Entry 6P0C (X-ray diffraction, 1.55 A resolution); this record covers chains A and B of the 4 polymer chains in the assembly.

[Chain A]
Molecule: DNA ligase 1
Source organism: Homo sapiens
Notes: EC 6.5.1.1
UniProt: P18858 (DNLI1_HUMAN); residues 262-904 here = UniProt positions 262-904
Chain sequence (645 residues; each row starts with the number of its first residue):
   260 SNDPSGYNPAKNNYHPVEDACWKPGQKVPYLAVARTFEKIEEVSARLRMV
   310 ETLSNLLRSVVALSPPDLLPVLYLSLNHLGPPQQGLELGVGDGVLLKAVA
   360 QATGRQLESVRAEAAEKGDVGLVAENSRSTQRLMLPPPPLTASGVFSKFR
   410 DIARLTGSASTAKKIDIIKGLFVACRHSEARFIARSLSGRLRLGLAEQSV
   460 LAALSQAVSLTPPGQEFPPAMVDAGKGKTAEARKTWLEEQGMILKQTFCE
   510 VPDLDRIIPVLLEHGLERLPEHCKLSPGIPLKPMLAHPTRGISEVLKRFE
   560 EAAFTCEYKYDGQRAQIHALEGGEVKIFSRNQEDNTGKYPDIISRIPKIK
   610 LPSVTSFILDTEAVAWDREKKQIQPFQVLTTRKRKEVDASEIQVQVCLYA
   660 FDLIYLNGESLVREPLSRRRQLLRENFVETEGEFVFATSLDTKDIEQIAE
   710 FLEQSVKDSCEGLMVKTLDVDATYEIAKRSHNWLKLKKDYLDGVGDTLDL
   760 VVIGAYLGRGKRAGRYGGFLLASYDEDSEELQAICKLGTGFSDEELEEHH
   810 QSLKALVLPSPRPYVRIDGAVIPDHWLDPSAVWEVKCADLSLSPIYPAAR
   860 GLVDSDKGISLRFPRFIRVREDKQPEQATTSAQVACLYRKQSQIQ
Not modelled in the structure: 902-904
Differences from the reference sequence: expression tag (260-261)
Residues lining bound ligands: adenosine monophosphate (AMP): Ala-545, Glu-566, Tyr-567, Lys-568, Tyr-569, Arg-573, Arg-589, Glu-621, Phe-660, Ala-696, Met-723, Lys-725, Trp-742, Lys-744, Lys-746
Reported in the primary citation:
  - catalytic residues: Lys-568 (citing earlier work)

[Chain B]
Molecule: 11-nt DNA strand
Sequence (11 nucleotides; each row starts with the number of its first residue):
     3 GCTGATGCGTC

[Chain A / chain B interface]
Residue-residue contacts - 24 pairs, chain A then chain B:
  Glu-346(A) with DC10(B), sugar contact
  Leu-347(A) with DC10(B), hydrogen bond to the phosphate
  Gly-348(A) with DG9(B), phosphate contact; DC10(B), hydrogen bond to the phosphate
  Val-349(A) with DG9(B), phosphate contact; DC10(B), phosphate contact
  Gly-350(A) with DG9(B), hydrogen bond to the phosphate
  Asp-351(A) with DG9(B), phosphate contact
  Gly-352(A) with DG9(B), hydrogen bond to the phosphate
  Val-353(A) with DG9(B), hydrogen bond to the phosphate
  Gly-571(A) with DC13(B), sugar contact
  Gln-572(A) with DT12(B), phosphate contact; DC13(B), phosphate contact
  Arg-573(A) with DC13(B), hydrogen bond to the phosphate
  Ser-588(A) with DT12(B), hydrogen bond to the phosphate
  Arg-589(A) with DC13(B), salt bridge to the phosphate
  Asn-590(A) with DT12(B), hydrogen bond to the phosphate
  Glu-592(A) with DG11(B), sugar contact; DT12(B), phosphate contact
  Phe-635(A) with DT12(B), sugar contact; DC13(B), sugar contact
  Arg-643(A) with DG9(B), base contact
  Arg-871(A) with DC13(B), sugar contact
  Phe-872(A) with DC13(B), base contact
Other interface residues (no listed pair), chain A (20 interface residues in all): Glu-720
Other interface residues (no listed pair), chain B (6 interface residues in all): DT8

[In short]
20 residues of chain A and 6 residues of chain B are in contact, with 8 hydrogen bonds and 1 salt bridge.
Polar contacts include Leu-347(A)/DC10(B), Gly-348(A)/DC10(B) and Gly-350(A)/DG9(B). Ligands of chain A:
adenosine monophosphate. From the paper: the catalytic residue Lys-568(A).
Chain A is DNA ligase 1 (Homo sapiens) and chain B is an 11-nt DNA strand; the structure, Human DNA Ligase 1
Bound to an Adenylated, hydroxyl terminated DNA nick in EDTA, was determined by X-ray diffraction together
with 6P09, 6P0A, 6P0B, 6P0D, 6P0E and 6Q1V from the same study.
